Entry 6V8Z (electron microscopy, 2.90 A resolution); this record covers chains D and E of the 18 polymer chains in the assembly.

Chain D:
Name: 10-1074 Fab Heavy Chain
Source organism: Homo sapiens
Reference sequence: Q6N089 (Q6N089_HUMAN); the construct lacks a stretch of the UniProt sequence, so the offset changes along the chain: 109-129 = UniProt 138-158; 130-211 = UniProt 164-245
Amino-acid sequence (235 residues; numbered 1 to 211 plus 24 insertion-coded residues; the number before each row is that of its first residue; a row labelled like 82A-82C holds insertion residues (82A, then the next letters in order)):
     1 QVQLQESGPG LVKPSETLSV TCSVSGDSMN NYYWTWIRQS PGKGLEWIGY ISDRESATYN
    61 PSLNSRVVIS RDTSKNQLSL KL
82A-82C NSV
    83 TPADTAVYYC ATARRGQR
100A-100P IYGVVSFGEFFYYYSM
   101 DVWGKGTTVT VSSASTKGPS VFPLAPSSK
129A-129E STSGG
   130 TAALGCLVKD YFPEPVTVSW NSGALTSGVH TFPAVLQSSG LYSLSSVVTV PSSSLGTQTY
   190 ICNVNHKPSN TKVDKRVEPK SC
Not modelled in the structure: 129A-129E
Disulfide bonds: Cys22-Cys92, Cys135-Cys191

Chain E:
Name: 10-1074 Fab Light Chain
Source organism: Homo sapiens
Reference sequence: Q8N5F4 (Q8N5F4_HUMAN); the construct lacks a stretch of the UniProt sequence and is renumbered around it, so the offset changes along the chain: 104-106 = UniProt 124-126; 107-109 = UniProt 128-130; 111-212 = UniProt 131-232
Amino-acid sequence (211 residues; row label = number of the first residue in the row; note: 4 numbers in that range are skipped by the numbering (no residue carries them; nothing is unmodelled there); a row labelled like 66A-66C holds insertion residues (66A, then the next letters in order)):
     5 VRP
    11 LSVALGETAR ISCGRQALGS RAVQWYQHRP GQAPILLIYN NQDRPSGIPE RFSGTP
66A-66C DIN
    67 FGTRATLTIS GVEAGDEADY YCHMWDSRS
95A-95C GFS
    96 WSFGGATRLT V
  106A L
   107 GQP
   111 KAAPSVTLFP PSSEELQANK ATLVCLISDF YPGAVTVAWK ADSSPVKAGV ETTTPSKQSN
   171 NKYAASSYLS LTPEQWKSHR SYSCQVTHEG STVEKTVAPT EC
Disulfide bonds: Cys23-Cys88, Cys135-Cys194

Interface between chain D and chain E:
Residue-residue contacts (76; chain D residue first):
  Gln39(D) - His38(E)
  Gly44(D) - Tyr87(E)
  Leu45(D) - Tyr87(E)
  Leu45(D) - Phe98(E)  hydrophobic
  Trp47(D) - His89(E)
  Trp47(D) - Trp91(E)  hydrophobic
  Trp47(D) - Ser95C(E)
  Trp47(D) - Trp96(E)
  Trp47(D) - Phe98(E)
  Tyr50(D) - Phe95B(E)  hydrophobic
  Tyr50(D) - Trp96(E)  hydrogen bond
  Tyr59(D) - Trp96(E)
  Asn60(D) - Trp96(E)
  Pro61(D) - Trp96(E)
  Tyr91(D) - Gln42(E)
  Tyr91(D) - Ala43(E)
  Tyr91(D) - Pro44(E)
  Arg96(D) - Tyr49(E)
  Arg100(D) - Ser30(E)
  Arg100(D) - Arg31(E)  hydrogen bond (side chain-backbone)
  Arg100(D) - Asn51(E)
  Tyr100B(D) - Ser30(E)
  Phe100K(D) - Ser30(E)
  Tyr100L(D) - Trp91(E)
  Tyr100M(D) - Ala32(E)  hydrophobic
  Tyr100M(D) - Gln34(E)
  Tyr100M(D) - Tyr49(E)  hydrophobic
  Tyr100M(D) - Asn50(E)  hydrogen bond
  Tyr100M(D) - Trp91(E)  hydrophobic
  Tyr100N(D) - Gln34(E)  hydrogen bond (backbone-side chain)
  Ser100O(D) - Gln34(E)
  Ser100O(D) - Leu46(E)
  Ser100O(D) - Tyr49(E)
  Met100P(D) - Tyr36(E)
  Met100P(D) - Leu46(E)
  Asp101(D) - Leu46(E)
  Trp103(D) - Tyr36(E)  hydrophobic
  Trp103(D) - Ala43(E)  hydrophobic
  Trp103(D) - Pro44(E)  hydrogen bond (side chain-backbone)
  Trp103(D) - Ile45(E)
  Trp103(D) - Leu46(E)
  Phe122(D) - Glu125(E)
  Pro123(D) - Ser122(E)  hydrogen bond (backbone-side chain)
  Pro123(D) - Glu124(E)
  Leu124(D) - Thr132(E)
  Ala125(D) - Pro120(E)
  Ala132(D) - Thr117(E)
  Ala132(D) - Leu118(E)
  Ala132(D) - Phe119(E)
  Leu136(D) - Glu125(E)
  Leu136(D) - Thr132(E)
  Lys138(D) - Lys130(E)
  Lys138(D) - Tyr178(E)
  His159(D) - Gln168(E)
  Phe161(D) - Leu136(E)  hydrophobic
  Phe161(D) - Ile137(E)
  Phe161(D) - Ser138(E)
  Phe161(D) - Gln168(E)
  Phe161(D) - Ala174(E)  hydrophobic
  Phe161(D) - Ser176(E)
  Pro162(D) - Ser166(E)
  Val164(D) - Glu161(E)
  Val164(D) - Thr163(E)
  Val164(D) - Ser176(E)
  Val164(D) - Tyr178(E)  hydrophobic
  Leu165(D) - Glu161(E)
  Gln166(D) - Glu161(E)
  Ser167(D) - Glu161(E)  hydrogen bond (backbone-side chain)
  Ser172(D) - Tyr178(E)
  Ser174(D) - Val134(E)
  Ser174(D) - Leu136(E)
  Ser175(D) - Leu136(E)
  Val176(D) - Leu136(E)  hydrophobic
  Lys204(D) - Glu124(E)  salt bridge
  Cys211(D) - Pro120(E)  hydrophobic
  Cys211(D) - Cys212(E)  disulfide
Also at the interface, not in a pair above, chain D (48 interface residues in all): Glu46, Thr58, Arg97, Gly104, Ser127, Leu133, Gly134, Ala163
Also at the interface, not in a pair above, chain E (47 interface residues in all): Asp92, Ser93, Gly100, Thr162, Ser177
Inter-chain disulfides: Cys211(D)-Cys212(E)

Summary:
48 residues of chain D face 47 of chain E across their interface; the contacts include 1 disulfide bond, 7
hydrogen bonds and 1 salt bridge. Polar contacts include Lys204(D)-Glu124(E), Tyr50(D)-Trp96(E) and
Arg100(D)-Arg31(E).
Chain D is 10-1074 Fab Heavy Chain and chain E is 10-1074 Fab Light Chain, both from Homo sapiens; the
structure, VRC03 and 10-1074 Bound BG505 F14 HIV-1 SOSIP Envelope Trimer Structure, was determined by electron
microscopy together with 6V8X from the same study.
